PDB entry 2JIZ | X-ray diffraction, 2.30 A resolution | chains C and G of the 7 polymer chains in the assembly

[Chain C]
Molecule: ATP synthase subunit alpha heart isoform
From: Bos taurus
Notes: EC 3.6.1.34
UniProt: P19483 (ATPA_BOVIN); residues 2-510 here correspond to UniProt positions 45-553 (UniProt number = residue number + 43)
Chain sequence (510 residues; numbered 1 to 510; the number before each row is that of its first residue):
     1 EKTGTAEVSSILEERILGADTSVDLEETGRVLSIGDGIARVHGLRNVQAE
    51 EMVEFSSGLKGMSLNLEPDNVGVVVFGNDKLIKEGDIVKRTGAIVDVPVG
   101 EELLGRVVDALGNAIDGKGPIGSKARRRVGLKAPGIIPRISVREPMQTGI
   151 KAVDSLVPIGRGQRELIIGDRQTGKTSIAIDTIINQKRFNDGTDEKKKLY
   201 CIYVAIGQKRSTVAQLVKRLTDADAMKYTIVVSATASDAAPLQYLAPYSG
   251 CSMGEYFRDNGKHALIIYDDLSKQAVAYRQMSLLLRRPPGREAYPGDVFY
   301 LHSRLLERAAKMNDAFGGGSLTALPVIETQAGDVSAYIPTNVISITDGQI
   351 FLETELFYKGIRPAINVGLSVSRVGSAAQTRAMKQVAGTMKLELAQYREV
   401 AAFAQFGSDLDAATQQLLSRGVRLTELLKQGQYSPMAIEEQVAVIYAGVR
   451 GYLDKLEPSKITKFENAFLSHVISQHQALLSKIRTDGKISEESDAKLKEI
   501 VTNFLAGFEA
Unresolved in the structure: 1-15
Bound ions: Mg2+: Thr176 (together with AMP-PNP)
Residues lining bound ligands:
  - ADP (adenosine-5'-diphosphate): Val371, Ser372, Arg373
  - AMP-PNP (ANP; phosphoaminophosphonic acid-adenylate ester): Asp170, Arg171, Gln172, Thr173, Gly174, Lys175, Thr176, Ser177, Glu328, Phe357, Arg362, Pro363, Gln430, Gly431, Gln432, Tyr433
UniProt features mapped onto this chain:
  - binding site (ATP): Gln172, Gly174, Lys175, Thr176, Ser177, Gln430, Gln432
  - binding site (Mg(2+)): Thr176, Asp269
  - site: Ser370 (Required for activity)
  - modified residue: Ser10 (Phosphoserine), Ser22 (Phosphoserine), Ser33 (Phosphoserine), Ser63 (Phosphoserine), Lys80 (N6-acetyllysine), Lys83 (N6-acetyllysine), Lys89 (N6-acetyllysine), Thr91 (Phosphothreonine), Lys118 (N6-acetyllysine), Ser123 (Phosphoserine), Lys124 (N6-acetyllysine), Ser141 (Phosphoserine), Arg161 (Omega-N-methylarginine), Lys187 (N6-acetyllysine), Lys196 (N6-acetyllysine), Lys197 (N6-acetyllysine), Lys218 (N6-acetyllysine), Lys262 (N6-acetyllysine), Lys384 (N6-acetyllysine), Lys391 (N6-acetyllysine) and 5 more in UniProt
  - glycosylation: Ser33 (O-linked (GlcNAc) serine)
Reported in the primary citation:
  - binding site for resveratrol: Gly290, Arg291, Glu292

[Chain G]
Molecule: ATP synthase gamma chain
From: Bos taurus
Notes: EC 3.6.1.34
UniProt: P05631 (ATPG_BOVIN); residues 1-272 here correspond to UniProt positions 26-297 (UniProt number = residue number + 25)
Chain sequence (272 residues; each row starts with the number of its first residue):
     1 ATLKDITRRLKSIKNIQKITKSMKMVAAAKYARAERELKPARVYGVGSLA
    51 LYEKADIKTPEDKKKHLIIGVSSDRGLCGAIHSSVAKQMKSEAANLAAAG
   101 KEVKIIGVGDKIRSILHRTHSDQFLVTFKEVGRRPPTFGDASVIALELLN
   151 SGYEFDEGSIIFNRFRSVISYKTEEKPIFSLDTISSAESMSIYDDIDADV
   201 LRNYQEYSLANIIYYSLKESTTSEQSARMTAMDNASKNASEMIDKLTLTF
   251 NRTRQAVITKELIEIISGAAAL
Unresolved in the structure: 48-66, 91-104, 117-126, 149-158, 174-200
Residues lining bound ligands: resveratrol (STL): Ala256, Thr259, Lys260, Ile263, Glu264, Ser267
UniProt features mapped onto this chain:
  - modified residue: Lys14 (N6-acetyllysine), Lys24 (N6-succinyllysine), Lys30 (N6-acetyllysine), Lys90 (N6-acetyllysine), Ser121 (Phosphoserine), Lys129 (N6-acetyllysine), Lys172 (N6-acetyllysine), Lys245 (N6-succinyllysine)
Reported in the primary citation:
  - binding site for resveratrol: Ala256, Thr259, Lys260, Ile263, Glu264
  - conformationally variable residues (side-chain flip): Lys260
  - contacts within the chain: Lys260-Glu264

[How chain C and chain G interact]
Residue-residue contacts (7; chain C residue first):
  Pro288(C) with Gly268(G); Ala271(G), hydrophobic
  Pro289(C) with Ser267(G); Gly268(G); Ala271(G)
  Arg291(C) with Glu264(G)
  Glu292(C) with Glu264(G), hydrogen bond (backbone-side chain)
Also at the interface, not in a pair above, chain C (6 interface residues in all): Arg286, Gly290
Also at the interface, not in a pair above, chain G (6 interface residues in all): Lys260, Leu272

[In short]
The chain C/chain G interface involves 6 residues from each chain; the contacts include 1 hydrogen bond. Its
one hydrogen-bonded contact is Glu292(C)-Glu264(G). Chain C binds AMP-PNP and ADP. Chain G binds resveratrol.
The paper reports a binding site for resveratrol at Gly290(C), Arg291(C) and Ala256(G) among others;
conformational variability at Lys260(G).
Here chain C is ATP synthase subunit alpha heart isoform and chain G is ATP synthase gamma chain, both from
Bos taurus. Entry 2JIZ (The Structure of F1-ATPase inhibited by resveratrol) was determined by X-ray
diffraction, deposited together with 2JJ1 and 2JJ2.
